PDB entry 3F73 | X-ray diffraction, 3.00 A resolution | chains A and H of the 3 polymer chains in the assembly

== Chain A ==
Name: Argonaute
Organism: Thermus thermophilus
Reference sequence: Q746M7 (Q746M7_THET2); residue numbers follow UniProt; this construct covers 1-685
Amino-acid sequence (685 residues; numbered 1 to 685; the number before each row is that of its first residue):
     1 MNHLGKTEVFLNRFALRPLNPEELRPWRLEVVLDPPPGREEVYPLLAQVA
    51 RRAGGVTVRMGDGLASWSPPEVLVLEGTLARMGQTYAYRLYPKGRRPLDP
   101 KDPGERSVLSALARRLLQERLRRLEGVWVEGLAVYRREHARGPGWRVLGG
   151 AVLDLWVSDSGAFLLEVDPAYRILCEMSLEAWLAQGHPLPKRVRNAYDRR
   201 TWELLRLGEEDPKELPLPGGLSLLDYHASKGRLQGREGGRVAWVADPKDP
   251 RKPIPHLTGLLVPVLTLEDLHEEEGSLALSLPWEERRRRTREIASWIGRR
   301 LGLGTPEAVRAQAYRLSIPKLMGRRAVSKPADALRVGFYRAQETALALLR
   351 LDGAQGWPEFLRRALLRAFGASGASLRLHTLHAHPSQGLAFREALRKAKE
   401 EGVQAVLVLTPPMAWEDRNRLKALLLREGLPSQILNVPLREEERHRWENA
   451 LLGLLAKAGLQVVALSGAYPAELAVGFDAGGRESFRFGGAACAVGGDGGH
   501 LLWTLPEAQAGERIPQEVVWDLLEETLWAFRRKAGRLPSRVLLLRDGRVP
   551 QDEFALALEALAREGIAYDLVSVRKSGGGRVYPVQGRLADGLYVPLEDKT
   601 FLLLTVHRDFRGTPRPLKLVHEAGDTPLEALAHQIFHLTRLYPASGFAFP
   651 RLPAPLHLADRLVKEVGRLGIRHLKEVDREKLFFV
Disordered / not traced: 1-4, 497, 609-610
Swiss-Prot annotation at these positions:
  - active site: Asp-478, Glu-512, Asp-546, Asp-660
  - binding site (Mn(2+)): Asp-478, Asp-546, Asp-660, Val-685
  - mutagenesis: Arg-172 (R172A: Reduced cleavage of target RNA; further decreased when associated with A-548), Tyr-197 (Y197A: No change in cleavage of target RNA; when associated with 226-AHASKGA-232), Tyr-226 to Arg-232 (No change in cleavage of target RNA), Arg-232 (R232A: No change in cleavage of target RNA), Arg-418 to Lys-422 (No cleavage of target RNA), Lys-422 (K422A: No cleavage of target RNA), Lys-457 (K457A: No cleavage of target RNA; when associated with 418-ANRLA-422), Asp-478 (D478A: No cleavage of target RNA. No cleavage of tDNA, no DNA associates with TtAgo in E.coli; when associated with A-546 ...), Glu-512 (E512A: No cleavage of tDNA), Asp-546 (D546A: No cleavage of target RNA. No cleavage of tDNA, no DNA associates with TtAgo in E.coli; when associated with A-478 ...), Arg-548 (R548A: Poor cleavage of target RNA), Asp-660 (D660A: Poor cleavage of target RNA. No cleavage of tDNA)
Small-molecule neighbours:
  - Mg2+ (MG), molecule 1: Gln-433, Lys-457, Val-685
  - Mg2+ (MG), molecule 2: Asp-478, Asp-546, Arg-548, Asp-660
Reported in the primary citation:
  - Mg2+ coordination: Asp-478, Asp-546, Asp-660
  - catalytic residues: Asp-478, Asp-546, Asp-660
  - conformationally variable residues (side-chain flip): Arg-548

== Chain H ==
Molecule: 20-nt RNA strand
Sequence (20 nucleotides; each row starts with the number of its first residue):
     1 UAUACAACUCACUACCUCGU
Disordered / not traced: 1-7, 20

== How chain A and chain H interact ==
Contacting residue pairs - 10 pairs, chain A then chain H:
  Leu-267(A) / U13(H)  base contact
  His-445(A) / C18(H)  hydrogen bond to the sugar
  Arg-548(A) / U9(H)  sugar contact
  Arg-574(A) / U9(H)  phosphate contact
  Lys-575(A) / C8(H)  hydrogen bond to the phosphate
  Lys-575(A) / U9(H)  salt bridge to the phosphate
  Ser-576(A) / U9(H)  hydrogen bond to the phosphate
  Phe-647(A) / C18(H)  sugar contact
  Asp-660(A) / C10(H)  phosphate contact
  Lys-664(A) / A11(H)  phosphate contact
Also at the interface, not in a pair above, chain A (13 interface residues in all): Thr-266, Arg-444, Arg-482, Asp-546
Also at the interface, not in a pair above, chain H (8 interface residues in all): C12, G19

== Summary ==
The interface between chain A and chain H involves 13 residues on one side and 8 on the other; the contacts
include 3 hydrogen bonds and 1 salt bridge. Polar pairs include His-445(A)/C18(H), Lys-575(A)/C8(H) and
Ser-576(A)/U9(H). Chain A binds Mg2+. From the paper: catalytic residues Asp-478(A), Asp-546(A) and
Asp-660(A); Mg2+ coordination by Asp-478(A), Asp-546(A) and Asp-660(A).
Chain A is Argonaute (Thermus thermophilus) and chain H is a 20-nt RNA strand; the structure, Alignment of
guide-target seed duplex within an argonaute silencing complex, was determined by X-ray diffraction.
